Entry 2R1H (X-ray diffraction, 1.90 A resolution); this record covers chains C and D of the 4 polymer chains in the assembly.

# Chain C
Protein: Hemoglobin subunit alpha-4
From: Oncorhynchus mykiss
UniProt: P14527 (HBA4_ONCMY); residue numbers follow UniProt; this construct covers 1-142
Amino-acid sequence (143 residues; row label = number of the first residue in the row; numbering starts at 0):
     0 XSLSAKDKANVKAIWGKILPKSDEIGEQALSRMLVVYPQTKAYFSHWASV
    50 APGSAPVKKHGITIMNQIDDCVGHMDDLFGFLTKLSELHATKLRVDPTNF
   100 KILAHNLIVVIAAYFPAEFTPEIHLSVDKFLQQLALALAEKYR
Modified residues: ACE (acetyl group) at position 0
Ion coordination: heme Fe near His88 (its only coordinating residue here)
Residues lining bound ligands: heme (HEM): Met32, Thr39, Tyr42, Phe43, His45, Trp46, His59, Thr62, Ile63, Gln66, Ile67, Leu84, Leu87, His88, Leu92, Val94, Asn98, Phe99, Leu102, Leu133, Leu137
Curated features (UniProtKB/Swiss-Prot):
  - binding site (O2): His59
  - binding site (heme b): His88
  - modified residue: Ser1 (N-acetylserine)

# Chain D
Protein: Hemoglobin subunit beta-4
From: Oncorhynchus mykiss
UniProt: P02141 (HBB4_ONCMY); residues 1-147 here correspond to UniProt positions 2-148 (UniProt number = residue number + 1)
Amino-acid sequence (147 residues; numbered 1 to 147; the number before each row is that of its first residue):
     1 VDWTDAERSAIVGLWGKISVDEIGPQALARLLIVSPWTQRHFSTFGNLST
    51 PAAIMGNPAVAKHGKTVMHGLDRAVQNLDDIKNTYVTLSVMHSEKLFVDP
   101 DNFRLLADCITVCVAAKLGPAVFSADTQEAFQKFLAVVVSALGRQYH
Construct notes: conflict Ala6 (Pro7 in P02141), Val86 (Thr87 in P02141), Thr87 (Ala88 in P02141), Phe97 (His98 in P02141)
Ion coordination: heme Fe near His92 (its only coordinating residue here)
Residues lining bound ligands: heme (HEM): Leu31, Thr38, His41, Phe42, Phe45, His63, Thr66, Val67, Leu71, Arg73, Leu88, Met91, His92, Leu96, Val98, Asn102, Phe103, Leu106, Leu142
Curated features (UniProtKB/Swiss-Prot):
  - binding site (heme b): His63, His92

# Interface between chain C and chain D
Residue-residue contacts - 39 pairs, chain C then chain D:
  Arg31(C) - Pro120(D)  hydrogen bond (side chain-backbone)
  Arg31(C) - Phe123(D)  hydrogen bond (side chain-backbone)
  Arg31(C) - Ser124(D)
  Arg31(C) - Ala125(D)
  Arg31(C) - Gln128(D)  hydrogen bond
  Val34(C) - Ala125(D)
  Val34(C) - Asp126(D)
  Val34(C) - Glu129(D)
  Val35(C) - Ala125(D)
  Val35(C) - Gln128(D)
  Val35(C) - Glu129(D)
  Val35(C) - Gln132(D)
  Tyr36(C) - Gln132(D)  hydrogen bond
  His104(C) - Asp108(D)
  Asn105(C) - Gln128(D)  hydrogen bond
  Ile107(C) - Val112(D)  hydrophobic
  Val108(C) - Thr111(D)
  Val108(C) - Ala115(D)
  Val108(C) - Gln128(D)
  Ala111(C) - Val112(D)
  Ala111(C) - Ala116(D)
  Ala112(C) - Ala115(D)
  Ala112(C) - Gly119(D)
  Ala112(C) - Pro120(D)
  Tyr113(C) - Pro120(D)  hydrophobic
  Pro115(C) - Ala116(D)
  Phe118(C) - Arg30(D)  hydrogen bond (backbone-side chain)
  Thr119(C) - Arg30(D)
  Pro120(C) - Arg30(D)
  Pro120(C) - Ile33(D)  hydrophobic
  Pro120(C) - Val34(D)
  Pro120(C) - Met55(D)  hydrophobic
  Glu121(C) - Pro51(D)
  Glu121(C) - Met55(D)
  His123(C) - Arg30(D)  hydrogen bond
  His123(C) - Val34(D)
  His123(C) - Val112(D)
  Leu124(C) - Ile33(D)
  Leu124(C) - Val34(D)
Other interface residues (no listed pair), chain C (21 interface residues in all): Gln27, Pro51, Asp127
Other interface residues (no listed pair), chain D (20 interface residues in all): Ala52

# Summary
The interface between chain C and chain D involves 21 residues on one side and 20 on the other; the contacts
include 7 hydrogen bonds. Among the polar pairs are Arg31(C)-Pro120(D), Arg31(C)-Phe123(D) and
Arg31(C)-Gln128(D). Chain C binds heme. Ligands of chain D: heme.
Here chain C is Hemoglobin subunit alpha-4 and chain D is Hemoglobin subunit beta-4, both from Oncorhynchus
mykiss. Entry 2R1H (met-Trout IV hemoglobin at pH 6.3) was determined by X-ray diffraction, deposited together
with 2QSP, 2QSS, 3BJ1, 3BJ2 and 3BJ3.
